PDB entry 7JG9 | electron microscopy, 3.40 A resolution | chains C and F of the 20 polymer chains in the assembly

== Chain C ==
Protein: ATP synthase subunit alpha
Source organism: Mycolicibacterium smegmatis
Notes: EC 7.1.2.2
UniProt: A0A0D6IV93 (A0A0D6IV93_MYCSM); residues 1-548 here = UniProt positions 1-548
Chain sequence (548 residues; each row starts with the number of its first residue):
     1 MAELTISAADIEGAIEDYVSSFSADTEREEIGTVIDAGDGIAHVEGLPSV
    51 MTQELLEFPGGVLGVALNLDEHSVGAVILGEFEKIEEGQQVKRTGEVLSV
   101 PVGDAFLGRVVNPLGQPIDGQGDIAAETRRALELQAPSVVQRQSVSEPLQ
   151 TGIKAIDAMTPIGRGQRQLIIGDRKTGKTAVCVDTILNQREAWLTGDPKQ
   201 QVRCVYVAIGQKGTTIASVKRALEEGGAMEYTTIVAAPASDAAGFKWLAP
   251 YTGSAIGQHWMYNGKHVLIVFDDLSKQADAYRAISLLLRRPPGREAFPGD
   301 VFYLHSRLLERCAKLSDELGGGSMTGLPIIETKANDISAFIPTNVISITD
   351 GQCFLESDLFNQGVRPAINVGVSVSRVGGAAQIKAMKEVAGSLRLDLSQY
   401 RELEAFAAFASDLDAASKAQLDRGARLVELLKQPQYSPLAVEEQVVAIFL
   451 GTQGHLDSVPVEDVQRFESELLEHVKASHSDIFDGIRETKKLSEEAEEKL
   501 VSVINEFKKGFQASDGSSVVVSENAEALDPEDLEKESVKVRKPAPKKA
Unresolved in the structure: 1-8, 23-28, 521-548

== Chain F ==
Protein: ATP synthase subunit beta
Source organism: Mycolicibacterium smegmatis
Notes: EC 7.1.2.2
UniProt: A0A0D6IU77 (A0A0D6IU77_MYCSM); residue numbers follow UniProt; this construct covers 1-475
Chain sequence (475 residues; numbered 1 to 475; the number before each row is that of its first residue):
     1 MTATAEKTAGRVVRITGPVVDVEFPRGSVPELFNALHAEITFGALAKTLT
    51 LEVAQHLGDSLVRCISMQPTDGLVRGVEVTDTGASISVPVGDGVKGHVFN
   101 ALGDCLDDPGYGKDFEHWSIHRKPPAFSDLEPRTEMLETGLKVVDLLTPY
   151 VRGGKIALFGGAGVGKTVLIQEMINRIARNFGGTSVFAGVGERTREGNDL
   201 WVELADANVLKDTALVFGQMDEPPGTRMRVALSALTMAEFFRDEQGQDVL
   251 LFIDNIFRFTQAGSEVSTLLGRMPSAVGYQPTLADEMGELQERITSTRGR
   301 SITSMQAVYVPADDYTDPAPATTFAHLDATTELSRAVFSKGIFPAVDPLA
   351 SSSTILDPAIVGDEHYRVAQEVIRILQRYKDLQDIIAILGIDELSEEDKQ
   401 LVNRARRIERFLSQNMMAAEQFTGQPGSTVPLKETIEAFDKLTKGEFDHL
   451 PEQAFFLIGGLDDLAKKAESLGAKL
Unresolved in the structure: 1-7, 472-475

== How chain C and chain F interact ==
Contacting residue pairs - 12 pairs, chain C then chain F:
  Pro48(C) - Arg75(F)
  Val50(C) - Val74(F)
  Val50(C) - Arg75(F)
  Met51(C) - Leu73(F)
  Thr52(C) - Gly72(F)  hydrogen bond (backbone-backbone)
  Thr52(C) - Leu73(F)  hydrogen bond (backbone-backbone)
  Asn68(C) - Ile15(F)
  Leu69(C) - Arg14(F)
  Leu69(C) - Ile15(F)  hydrogen bond (backbone-backbone)
  Asp70(C) - Val13(F)
  Glu71(C) - Val13(F)
  Asp414(C) - Ile388(F)  hydrogen bond (backbone-backbone)
Other interface residues (no listed pair), chain C (13 interface residues in all): Pro291, Gly299, Ser306, Leu413
Other interface residues (no listed pair), chain F (12 interface residues in all): Asp71, Met220, Glu265, Thr268

== Summary ==
Chain C and chain F form an interface of 13 and 12 residues respectively; the contacts include 4 hydrogen
bonds. Backbone hydrogen bonds pair Thr52(C)-Gly72(F), Thr52(C)-Leu73(F) and Leu69(C)-Ile15(F).
Chain C is ATP synthase subunit alpha and chain F is ATP synthase subunit beta, both from Mycolicibacterium
smegmatis; the structure, Cryo-EM structure of bedaquiline-saturated mycobacterium smegmatis ATP synthase
rotational state 2 (backbone model), was determined by electron microscopy, deposited together with 7JG5,
7JG6, 7JG7, 7JG8, 7JGA, 7JGB and 7JGC.
